6XJT - chains A and B of the 3 polymer chains in the assembly; structure by X-ray diffraction, 2.41 A resolution.

# Chain A
Molecule: GTP-binding nuclear protein Ran
Source organism: Homo sapiens
Reference sequence: P62826 (RAN_HUMAN); numbering as in UniProt (aligned over 1-216)
Chain sequence (216 residues; row label = number of the first residue in the row):
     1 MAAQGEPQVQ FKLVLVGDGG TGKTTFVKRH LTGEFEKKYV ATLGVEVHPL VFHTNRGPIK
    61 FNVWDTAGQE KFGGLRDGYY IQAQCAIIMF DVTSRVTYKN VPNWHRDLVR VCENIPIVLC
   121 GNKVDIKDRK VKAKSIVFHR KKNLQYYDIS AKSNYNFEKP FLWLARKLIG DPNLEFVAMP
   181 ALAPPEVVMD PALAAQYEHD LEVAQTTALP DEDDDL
Not modelled in the structure: 1-8
Curated features (UniProtKB/Swiss-Prot):
  - region: K37 to V45 (Switch-I), G68 to Q84 (Switch-II), D211 to L216 (Interaction with RANBP1)
  - binding site (GTP): D18 to T25, E36 to T42, G68, N122 to D125, S150 to K152
  - site: Q69 (Essential for GTP hydrolysis)
  - modified residue: A2 (N-acetylalanine), T24 (Phosphothreonine), K37 (N6-acetyllysine), K60 (N6-acetyllysine), K71 (N6-acetyllysine), K99 (N6-acetyllysine), K134 (N6-acetyllysine), K159 (N6-acetyllysine)
  - cross-link (Glycyl lysine isopeptide (Lys-Gly)): K71 (interchain with G-Cter in SUMO2), K152 (interchain with G-Cter in SUMO2)
  - mutagenesis: G19 (G19V: Blocks DNA replication; when associated with L-69), T24 (T24L: Has low binding affinity for GTP and GDP. Almost completely abolishes interaction with BIRC5; T24N: Has low binding affinity for GTP and GDP. Decreases nuclear import of proteins and RNA ...), T25 (T25A: Minor effect on the interaction with the alpha phosphate group of bound GTP), K37 (K37Q: Mimics acetylation; enhances the nuclear export of RELA/p65; K37R: Decreased acetylation), Y39 (Y39A: Abolishes steric hindrance that traps the essential Q-69 in an unreactive position, and causes slow GTP hydrolysis in wild-type ...), Q69 (Q69L: Strongly decreased GTPase activity. Probably locked in the GTP-bound form. Loss of interaction with NUTF2. Decreases nuclear location and leads to cytoplasmic location during interphase ...), E70 (E70A: Strongly decreases the relase of bound GDP), R76 (R76E: Probable loss of interaction with NUTF2. Loss of transport to the nucleus), K134 (K134Q: Loss of normal mitotic chromosome segregation and defective mitotic spindle orientation; K134R: Loss of normal mitotic chromosome segregation and formation of sister chromatid bridges), D211 to L216 (No effect on GTPase activity. Abolishes interaction with RANBP1)
Metal / ion sites: Mg2+: T24, T42 (together with GMP-PNP)
Ligand contacts: GMP-PNP (GNP; phosphoaminophosphonic acid-guanylate ester): G17, D18, G19, G20, T21, G22, K23, T24, T25, F35, E36, K37, K38, Y39, V40, A41, T42, T66, A67, G68, Q69, N122, K123, D125, I126, S150, A151, K152

# Chain B
Molecule: Ran-specific GTPase-activating protein 1
Source organism: Saccharomyces cerevisiae
Reference sequence: P41920 (YRB1_YEAST); numbering as in UniProt (aligned over 62-201)
Chain sequence (140 residues; each row starts with the number of its first residue):
    62 DIHFEPVVHL EKVDVKTMEE DEEVLYKVRA KLFRFDADAK EWKERGTGDC KFLKNKKTNK
   122 VRILMRRDKT LKICANHIIA PEYTLKPNVG SDRSWVYACT ADIAEGEAEA FTFAIRFGSK
   182 ENADKFKEEF EKAQEINKKA
Not modelled in the structure: 62-77, 201

# Chain A / chain B interface
Contacting residue pairs (89):
  R29(A) with E105(B), salt bridge
  H30(A) with R128(B)
  T32(A) with E105(B); R106(B); R128(B), hydrogen bond (backbone-side chain)
  G33(A) with E105(B); R128(B)
  E34(A) with R95(B), salt bridge; K104(B), salt bridge; E105(B), hydrogen bond (backbone-backbone)
  K38(A) with E102(B), salt bridge
  V51(A) with K133(B), hydrogen bond (backbone-side chain)
  F52(A) with K133(B)
  F157(A) with K130(B)
  E158(A) with K130(B)
  A178(A) with R127(B)
  M179(A) with T78(B); R127(B), hydrogen bond (backbone-side chain); K133(B); I134(B), hydrogen bond (side chain-backbone)
  P180(A) with T78(B); M79(B), hydrophobic
  A181(A) with T78(B), hydrogen bond (backbone-backbone); M79(B); R123(B), hydrogen bond (backbone-side chain); L125(B), hydrophobic; R127(B); I134(B), hydrophobic
  L182(A) with M79(B), hydrophobic; R123(B), hydrogen bond (backbone-side chain); N137(B), hydrogen bond (backbone-side chain); I164(B)
  A183(A) with I164(B)
  P184(A) with R123(B); N137(B); H138(B); I139(B); I164(B), hydrophobic
  P185(A) with I139(B); A162(B), hydrophobic; I164(B)
  E186(A) with K121(B)
  V187(A) with E143(B); T161(B); A162(B), hydrophobic
  V188(A) with E143(B)
  M189(A) with E143(B); T161(B)
  L201(A) with V157(B), hydrophobic; T173(B)
  V203(A) with F96(B), hydrophobic
  A204(A) with F96(B), hydrophobic; W103(B), hydrogen bond (backbone-side chain); N149(B), hydrogen bond (backbone-side chain); T173(B)
  Q205(A) with K147(B); P148(B); N149(B); V150(B), hydrogen bond (backbone-backbone)
  T206(A) with V150(B)
  T207(A) with F96(B); K101(B); W103(B), hydrogen bond (backbone-side chain); N149(B), hydrogen bond (backbone-side chain)
  A208(A) with N149(B)
  L209(A) with W103(B), hydrophobic; N149(B), hydrogen bond (backbone-side chain); S155(B); A175(B), hydrophobic; R177(B)
  P210(A) with F94(B), hydrophobic; W103(B); R177(B), hydrogen bond (backbone-side chain)
  D211(A) with R177(B), hydrogen bond (backbone-side chain)
  E212(A) with G151(B); S152(B), hydrogen bond; R154(B), salt bridge; R177(B), salt bridge
  D214(A) with K92(B), salt bridge; R154(B), hydrogen bond (backbone-side chain)
  D215(A) with R154(B); G179(B)
  L216(A) with R90(B); K92(B), hydrogen bond (backbone-side chain); T108(B); R154(B); R177(B), hydrogen bond (backbone-side chain); F178(B); G179(B)
Other interface residues (no listed pair), chain A (41 interface residues in all): L31, L50, F176, V177, D213
Other interface residues (no listed pair), chain B (51 interface residues in all): E80, A91, G107, T131, L132, Y158, A159, A169

# In short
The interface between chain A and chain B involves 41 residues on one side and 51 on the other, with 21
hydrogen bonds and 7 salt bridges. Among the polar pairs are R29(A)-E105(B), E34(A)-R95(B) and E34(A)-K104(B).
Bound to chain A: GMP-PNP.
Chain A is GTP-binding nuclear protein Ran (Homo sapiens) and chain B is Ran-specific GTPase-activating
protein 1 (Saccharomyces cerevisiae); the structure, Crystal Structure of KPT-8602 bound to CRM1
(537-DLTVK-541 to GLCEQ), was determined by X-ray diffraction (same publication as 6XJP, 6XJR, 6XJS, 6XJU and
7L5E).
